PDB entry 3QBX | X-ray diffraction, 2.10 A resolution | chains A and B

Chain A (and B):
Protein: Anhydro-N-acetylmuramic acid kinase
From: Pseudomonas aeruginosa
Notes: EC 2.7.1.1; chain B of this document is another copy of the same molecule, construct and numbering; everything in this record applies to it too
UniProt: Q9I5Q5 (ANMK_PSEAE); residue numbers follow UniProt; this construct covers 1-363
Amino-acid sequence (371 residues; row label = number of the first residue in the row):
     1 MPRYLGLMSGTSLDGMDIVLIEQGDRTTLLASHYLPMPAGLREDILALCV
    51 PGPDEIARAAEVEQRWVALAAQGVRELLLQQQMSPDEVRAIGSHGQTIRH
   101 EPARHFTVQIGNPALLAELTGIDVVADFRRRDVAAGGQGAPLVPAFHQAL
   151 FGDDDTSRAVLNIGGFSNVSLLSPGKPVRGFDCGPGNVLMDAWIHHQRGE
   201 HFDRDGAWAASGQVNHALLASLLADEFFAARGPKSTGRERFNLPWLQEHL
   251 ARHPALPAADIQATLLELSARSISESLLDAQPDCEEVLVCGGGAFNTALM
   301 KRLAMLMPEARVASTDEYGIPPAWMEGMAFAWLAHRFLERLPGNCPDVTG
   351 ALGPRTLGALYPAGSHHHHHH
Unresolved in the structure: 1, 153-156, 251-255, 364-371 (chain B: 1, 364-371)
Construct notes: expression tag (364-371)
Ligand contacts: 1,6-anhydro-N-acetylmuramic acid (AH0; 2-(2-acetylamino-4-hydroxy-6,8-dioxa-bicyclo[3.2.1]oct-3-yloxy)-propionic acid): M8, T11, H94, T97, H100, T107, R129, A140, P141, L142, V143, N162, F166, N168, D182, E326, F330
Swiss-Prot annotation at these positions:
  - binding site (ATP): G10 to D17

How chain A and chain B interact:
Residue-residue contacts (59; chain A residue first):
  P51(A) - D54(B)
  G52(A) - P53(B)
  G52(A) - D54(B)  hydrogen bond (backbone-backbone)
  P53(A) - G52(B)
  D54(A) - P51(B)
  D54(A) - G52(B)  hydrogen bond (backbone-backbone)
  D54(A) - E55(B)
  E55(A) - D54(B)
  E55(A) - E55(B)  hydrogen bond (backbone-side chain)
  E55(A) - I56(B)  hydrogen bond (side chain-backbone)
  I56(A) - E55(B)  hydrogen bond (backbone-side chain)
  I56(A) - R99(B)
  I56(A) - V108(B)  hydrophobic
  A57(A) - R104(B)
  A57(A) - F106(B)  hydrophobic
  A60(A) - F106(B)  hydrophobic
  E63(A) - R130(B)  salt bridge
  Q64(A) - H105(B)
  R99(A) - I56(B)
  R104(A) - A57(B)
  H105(A) - Q64(B)
  F106(A) - A57(B)  hydrophobic
  F106(A) - A60(B)  hydrophobic
  V108(A) - I56(B)  hydrophobic
  N112(A) - R130(B)
  A114(A) - R131(B)
  L115(A) - A134(B)  hydrophobic
  E118(A) - R131(B)  salt bridge
  E118(A) - A134(B)
  E118(A) - A135(B)
  E118(A) - R355(B)  salt bridge
  R130(A) - E63(B)  salt bridge
  R130(A) - N112(B)
  R131(A) - A114(B)
  R131(A) - E118(B)  salt bridge
  R131(A) - P362(B)  hydrogen bond (side chain-backbone)
  R131(A) - A363(B)
  A134(A) - L115(B)  hydrophobic
  A134(A) - E118(B)
  A135(A) - E118(B)
  F337(A) - L360(B)
  F337(A) - P362(B)
  R340(A) - L360(B)
  R340(A) - P362(B)
  R355(A) - E118(B)  salt bridge
  G358(A) - P362(B)
  A359(A) - L360(B)
  A359(A) - Y361(B)  hydrophobic
  L360(A) - F337(B)
  L360(A) - R340(B)
  L360(A) - A359(B)
  L360(A) - L360(B)  hydrogen bond (backbone-backbone)
  Y361(A) - A359(B)  hydrophobic
  Y361(A) - Y361(B)  hydrogen bond
  P362(A) - R131(B)  hydrogen bond (backbone-side chain)
  P362(A) - F337(B)
  P362(A) - R340(B)
  P362(A) - G358(B)
  A363(A) - R131(B)
Also at the interface, not in a pair above, chain A (38 interface residues in all): A59, I98, P113, A117, D127, T356
Also at the interface, not in a pair above, chain B (38 interface residues in all): A59, I98, P113, A117, D127, T356

Summary:
Chain A and chain B each contribute 38 residues to their interface; the contacts include 9 hydrogen bonds and
6 salt bridges. Among the polar pairs are E63(A)-R130(B), E118(A)-R131(B) and E118(A)-R355(B). Ligands of
chain A: 1,6-anhydro-N-acetylmuramic acid. From UniProt: 8 ATP-binding residues on chain A.
Chain A and chain B are both Anhydro-N-acetylmuramic acid kinase (Pseudomonas aeruginosa); the structure,
Crystal structure of pseudomonas aeruginosa 1,6-anhydro-n-actetylmuramic acid kinase (ANMK) bound to
1,6-anhydro-n-actetylmuramic acid, was determined by X-ray diffraction together with 3QBW from the same study.
